6X7N - chain A; structure by X-ray diffraction, 1.42 A resolution.

== Chain A ==
Molecule: Bifunctional methylmalonyl-CoA:ACP acyltransferase/decarboxylase
From: Streptomyces atroolivaceus
Reference sequence: Q8GGP1 (Q8GGP1_STRAZ); numbering as in UniProt (aligned over 1-319)
Chain sequence (319 residues; each row starts with the number of its first residue):
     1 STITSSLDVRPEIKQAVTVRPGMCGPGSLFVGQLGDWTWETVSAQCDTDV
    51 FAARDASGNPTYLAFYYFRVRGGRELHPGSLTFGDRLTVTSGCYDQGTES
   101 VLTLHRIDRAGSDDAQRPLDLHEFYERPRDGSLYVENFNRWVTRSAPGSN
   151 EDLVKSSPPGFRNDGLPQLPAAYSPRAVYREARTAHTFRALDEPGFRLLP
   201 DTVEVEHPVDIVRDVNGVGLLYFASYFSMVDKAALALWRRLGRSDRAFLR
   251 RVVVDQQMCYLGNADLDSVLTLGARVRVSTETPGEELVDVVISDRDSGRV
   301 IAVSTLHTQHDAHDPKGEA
Not modelled in the structure: 1-9, 312-319
Sequence notes: engineered mutation S1 (Met in Q8GGP1)
Small-molecule neighbours: KGJ ([1-[2-[3-[[(2R)-4-[[[(2R,3S,4R,5R)-5-(6-aminopurin-9-yl)-4-oxidanyl-3-phosphonooxy-oxolan-2-yl]methoxy-oxidanyl-phosphoryl]oxy-oxidanyl-phosphoryl]oxy-3,3-dimethyl-2-oxidanyl-butanoyl]amino]propanoylamino]ethylamino]-1-oxidanylidene-propan-2-ylidene]-bis(oxidanidyl)azanium): P21, W39, L63, A64, F65, Y66, F83, R140, V142, L153, N216, L221, Y222, F223, Y226, Y260, L261, G262, N263

== In short ==
Bound to chain A: compound KGJ.
Chain A is Bifunctional methylmalonyl-CoA:ACP acyltransferase/decarboxylase (Streptomyces atroolivaceus); the
structure, LnmK in complex with 2-nitronate-propionyl-amino(dethia)-CoA, was determined by X-ray diffraction
together with 6X7L, 6X7M and 6X7O from the same study.
